Entry 9OB6 (X-ray diffraction, 2.00 A resolution); this record covers chains A and B.

# Chain A
Name: Cyclin-dependent kinase 2
Organism: Homo sapiens
Notes: EC 2.7.11.22
Reference sequence: P24941 (CDK2_HUMAN); numbering as in UniProt (aligned over 1-298)
Sequence (301 residues; each row starts with the number of its first residue; numbers below 1 keep their minus sign (Ser-2 is residue -2)):
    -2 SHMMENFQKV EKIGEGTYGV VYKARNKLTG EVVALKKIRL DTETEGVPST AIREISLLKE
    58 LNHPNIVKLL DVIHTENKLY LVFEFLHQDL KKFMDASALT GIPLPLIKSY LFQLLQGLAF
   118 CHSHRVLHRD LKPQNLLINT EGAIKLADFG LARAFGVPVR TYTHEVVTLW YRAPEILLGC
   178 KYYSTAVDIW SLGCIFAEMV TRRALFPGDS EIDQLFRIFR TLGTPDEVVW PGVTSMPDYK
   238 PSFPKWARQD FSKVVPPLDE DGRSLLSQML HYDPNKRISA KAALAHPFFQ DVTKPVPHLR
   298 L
Disordered / not traced: -2 to 0
Modified residues: Thr160 (phosphothreonine; TPO)
Sequence notes: expression tag (-2 to 0)
Ligand contacts: A1CAI ((1R,3R)-3-{3-[2-(4-methoxyphenyl)acetamido]-1H-pyrazol-5-yl}cyclopentyl propan-2-ylcarbamate): Glu8, Lys9, Ile10, Tyr15, Val18, Ala31, Lys33, Val64, Phe80, Glu81, Phe82, Leu83, His84, Gln85, Asp86, Gln131, Asn132, Leu134, Ala144, Asp145
Swiss-Prot annotation at these positions:
  - active site: Asp127 (Proton acceptor)
  - binding site (ATP): Ile10 to Val18, Lys33, Glu81 to Leu83, Asp86, Lys129 to Asn132, Asp145
  - binding site (Mg(2+)): Asn132, Asp145
  - site (CDK7 binding): Lys9, Lys88, Lys89, Leu166
  - modified residue: Met1 (N-acetylmethionine), Lys6 (N6-acetyllysine), Thr14 (Phosphothreonine), Tyr15 (Phosphotyrosine), Tyr19 (Phosphotyrosine), Thr160 (Phosphothreonine)
  - natural variant: Pro45 (P45L: In a glioblastoma multiforme sample)
  - mutagenesis: Lys9 (K9F: Reduced phosphorylation by CAK), Thr14 (T14A: 2-fold increase in activity), Tyr15 (Y15F: 2-fold increase in activity), Lys88 to Lys89 (Reduced phosphorylation by CAK), Thr160 (T160A: Abolishes activity), Leu166 (L166R: Reduced phosphorylation by CAK and reduced kinase activity)

# Chain B
Name: G1/S-specific cyclin-E1
Organism: Homo sapiens
Reference sequence: P24864 (CCNE1_HUMAN); residue numbers follow UniProt; this construct covers 96-378
Sequence (285 residues; numbered 94 to 378; the number before each row is that of its first residue):
    94 GSIIAPSRGS PLPVLSWANR EEVWKIMLNK EKTYLRDQHF LEQHPLLQPK MRAILLDWLM
   154 EVCEVYKLHR ETFYLAQDFF DRYMATQENV VKTLLQLIGI SSLFIAAKLE EIYPPKLHQF
   214 AYVTDGACSG DEILTMELMI MKALKWRLSP LTIVSWLNVY MQVAYLNDLH EVLLPQYPQQ
   274 IFIQIAELLD LCVLDVDCLE FPYGILAASA LYHFSSSELM QKVSGYQWCD IENCVKWMVP
   334 FAMVIRETGS SKLKHFRGVA DEDAHNIQTH RDSLDLLDKA RAKKA
Disordered / not traced: 94-101, 376-378
Sequence notes: expression tag (94-95)
Swiss-Prot annotation at these positions:
  - modified residue: Ser103 (Phosphoserine)

# How chain A and chain B interact
Residue-residue contacts - 68 pairs, chain A then chain B:
  Leu37(A) - Leu231(B)  hydrophobic
  Thr41(A) - Leu210(B)
  Thr41(A) - Leu227(B)
  Glu42(A) - Phe197(B)
  Glu42(A) - Lys201(B)  hydrogen bond (backbone-side chain)
  Glu42(A) - Lys209(B)
  Glu42(A) - Leu210(B)  hydrogen bond (side chain-backbone)
  Gly43(A) - Leu227(B)
  Gly43(A) - Glu230(B)
  Val44(A) - Lys201(B)  hydrogen bond (backbone-side chain)
  Val44(A) - Glu230(B)  hydrogen bond (backbone-side chain)
  Val44(A) - Leu231(B)  hydrophobic
  Val44(A) - Met234(B)  hydrophobic
  Ser46(A) - Lys201(B)
  Ile49(A) - Lys201(B)
  Ile49(A) - Leu202(B)  hydrophobic
  Ile49(A) - Met234(B)  hydrophobic
  Ile49(A) - Leu241(B)  hydrophobic
  Arg50(A) - Leu202(B)  hydrogen bond (side chain-backbone)
  Arg50(A) - Glu204(B)
  Ile52(A) - Trp239(B)  hydrophobic
  Ser53(A) - Trp239(B)
  Ser53(A) - Leu241(B)
  Ser53(A) - Ser242(B)  hydrogen bond
  Lys56(A) - Lys238(B)
  Lys56(A) - Trp239(B)
  Lys56(A) - Arg240(B)
  Glu57(A) - Lys123(B)  salt bridge
  Glu57(A) - Tyr127(B)  hydrogen bond
  Glu57(A) - Arg240(B)
  Glu57(A) - Ser242(B)
  Val69(A) - Trp239(B)  hydrophobic
  His71(A) - Leu231(B)
  His71(A) - Lys235(B)
  His119(A) - Trp110(B)
  Ser120(A) - Val116(B)
  Ser120(A) - Ile119(B)
  His121(A) - Ile119(B)
  Arg122(A) - Val116(B)
  Arg122(A) - Met120(B)
  Arg122(A) - Leu244(B)
  Arg150(A) - Glu203(B)  salt bridge
  Phe152(A) - Trp110(B)  hydrophobic
  Phe152(A) - Leu266(B)  hydrophobic
  Val154(A) - Asn251(B)
  Val154(A) - Val252(B)  hydrogen bond (backbone-backbone)
  Val154(A) - Val265(B)
  Pro155(A) - Asn251(B)  hydrogen bond (backbone-side chain)
  Pro155(A) - Gln255(B)
  Pro155(A) - Val265(B)
  Pro155(A) - Leu266(B)
  Pro155(A) - Leu267(B)
  Pro155(A) - Pro268(B)
  Val156(A) - Leu266(B)  hydrogen bond (backbone-backbone)
  Val156(A) - Pro268(B)
  Arg157(A) - His162(B)
  Arg157(A) - Glu203(B)  salt bridge
  Arg157(A) - Asp356(B)
  Tyr159(A) - Ile205(B)
  Thr160(A) - Ile205(B)
  Lys178(A) - Glu355(B)  salt bridge
  Tyr179(A) - Pro268(B)
  Ser181(A) - Leu266(B)
  Thr182(A) - Trp110(B)
  Ser276(A) - Ser109(B)  hydrogen bond (side chain-backbone)
  Ser276(A) - Trp110(B)
  Lys278(A) - Ala111(B)
  Lys278(A) - Asn112(B)
Other interface residues (no listed pair), chain A (38 interface residues in all): Leu54, Leu76, Gly153, Thr158, His161, Asn272
Other interface residues (no listed pair), chain B (45 interface residues in all): Glu115, Ile198, Tyr206, Pro208, Glu264, Tyr270, Asn359

# In short
Chain A and chain B form an interface of 38 and 45 residues respectively; the contacts include 11 hydrogen
bonds and 4 salt bridges. Polar contacts include Glu57(A)-Lys123(B), Arg150(A)-Glu203(B) and
Arg157(A)-Glu203(B). Bound to chain A: compound A1CAI.
Chain A is Cyclin-dependent kinase 2 and chain B is G1/S-specific cyclin-E1, both from Homo sapiens; the
structure, CDK2/CyclinE bound to compound 21 with P-loop in the EE and CC conformations, was determined by
X-ray diffraction.
